PDB entry 5YKA | X-ray diffraction, 1.45 A resolution | chain A

[Chain A]
Protein: Uncharacterized protein KdoO
Organism: Methylacidiphilum infernorum (isolate V4)
UniProt: B3DUR4 (B3DUR4_METI4); numbering as in UniProt (aligned over 1-305)
Chain sequence (318 residues; each row starts with the number of its first residue):
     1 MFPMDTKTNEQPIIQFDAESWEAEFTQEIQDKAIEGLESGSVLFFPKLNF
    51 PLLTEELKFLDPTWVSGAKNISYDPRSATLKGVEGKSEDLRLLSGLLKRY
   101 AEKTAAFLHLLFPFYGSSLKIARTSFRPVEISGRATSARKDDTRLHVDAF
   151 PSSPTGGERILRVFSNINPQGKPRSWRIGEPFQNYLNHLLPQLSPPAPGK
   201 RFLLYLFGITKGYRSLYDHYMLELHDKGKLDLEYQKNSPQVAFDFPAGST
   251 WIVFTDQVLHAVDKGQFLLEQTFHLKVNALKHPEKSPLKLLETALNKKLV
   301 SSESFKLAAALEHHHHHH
Disordered / not traced: 1-10, 308-318
Differences from the reference sequence: expression tag (306-318)
Bound ions: Co2+: His146, Asp148, His260
What the authors report for this chain:
  - Co2+ coordination: His146, Asp148, His260
  - mutagenesis - R127A, R162A, W176A, H225A: decreased catalytic activity
  - mutagenesis - R174A: abolished catalytic activity
  - catalytic residues: His225 (proposed by the authors, not directly observed)

[Overview]
The Co2+ site is built by His146, Asp148 and His260. The paper reports the catalytic residue His225; R127A,
R162A and W176A, among others, reduce catalytic activity; 5 substitutions were tested in all.
Chain A is Uncharacterized protein KdoO (Methylacidiphilum infernorum (isolate V4)); the structure, Crystal
structure of the Kdo hydroxylase KdoO, a non-heme Fe(II) alphaketoglutarate dependent dioxygenase in complex
with ..., was determined by X-ray diffraction together with 5YVZ, 5YW0 and 6A2E from the same study.
